Entry 5VXN (X-ray diffraction, 3.38 A resolution); this record covers chains A and E of the 4 polymer chains in the assembly.

Chain A:
Molecule: Transcriptional regulatory protein RcsB
Organism: Escherichia coli (strain K12)
Reference sequence: P0DMC7 (RCSB_ECOLI); residues 1-216 here = UniProt positions 1-216
Amino-acid sequence (216 residues; numbered 1 to 216; the number before each row is that of its first residue):
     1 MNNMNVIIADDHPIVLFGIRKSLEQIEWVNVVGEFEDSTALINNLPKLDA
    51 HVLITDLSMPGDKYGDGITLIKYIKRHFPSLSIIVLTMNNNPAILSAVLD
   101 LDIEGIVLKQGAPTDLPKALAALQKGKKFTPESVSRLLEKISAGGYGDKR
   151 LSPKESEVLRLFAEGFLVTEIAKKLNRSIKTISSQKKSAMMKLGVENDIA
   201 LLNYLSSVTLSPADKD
Unresolved in the structure: 1, 142-148, 210-216
Swiss-Prot annotation at these positions:
  - DNA-binding region: Val168 to Lys187 (H-T-H motif)
  - modified residue: Asp56 (4-aspartylphosphate)
  - mutagenesis: Asp56 (D56E: Increases heterodimer formation with RcsA. Does not affect heterodimer formation with BglJ; D56N: Decreases heterodimer formation with RcsA. Does not affect heterodimer formation with BglJ)
What the authors report for this chain:
  - binding site for the 18-nt DNA strand (chain E): Lys180, Ser184
  - post-translational modification sites: Asp56, Lys154, Lys180 (citing earlier work)

Chain E:
Molecule: 18-nt DNA strand
Sequence (18 nucleotides; row label = number of the first residue in the row):
     1 TTTAGGAAAAATCTTAGA

Interface between chain A and chain E:
Pairs across the interface (15; chain A residue first):
  Ser152(A) with DT2(E), hydrogen bond to the phosphate
  Pro153(A) with DT2(E), phosphate contact
  Lys154(A) with DT2(E), phosphate contact; DT3(E), salt bridge to the phosphate
  Arg177(A) with DT3(E), salt bridge to the phosphate; DA4(E), phosphate contact
  Ser178(A) with DA4(E), hydrogen bond to the phosphate
  Lys180(A) with DG5(E), base contact; DG6(E), hydrogen bond to the base; DA7(E), base contact
  Thr181(A) with DT3(E), sugar contact; DA4(E), hydrogen bond to the phosphate
  Ser184(A) with DA4(E), hydrogen bond to the base
  Gln185(A) with DT2(E), sugar contact; DT3(E), hydrogen bond to the phosphate

Overview:
9 residues of chain A face 6 of chain E across their interface; the contacts include 6 hydrogen bonds and 2
salt bridges. Polar contacts include Lys180(A)-DG6(E), Ser184(A)-DA4(E) and Ser152(A)-DT2(E). The paper
reports a binding site for the 18-nt DNA strand (chain E) at Lys180(A) and Ser184(A); modification sites
Asp56(A), Lys154(A) and Lys180(A).
Chain A is Transcriptional regulatory protein RcsB (Escherichia coli (strain K12)) and chain E is an 18-nt DNA
strand; the structure, Structure of two RcsB dimers bound to two parallel DNAs, was determined by X-ray
diffraction (same publication as 5W43).
